PDB entry 9EPC | electron microscopy, 3.00 A resolution | chains D and R of the 21 polymer chains in the assembly

# Chain D
Protein: DNA-directed RNA polymerase subunit beta'
From: Sinapis alba
Notes: EC 2.7.7.6
UniProt: A0A6C0M5W0 (A0A6C0M5W0_SINAL); residues 1-680 here = UniProt positions 1-680
Chain sequence (680 residues; each row starts with the number of its first residue):
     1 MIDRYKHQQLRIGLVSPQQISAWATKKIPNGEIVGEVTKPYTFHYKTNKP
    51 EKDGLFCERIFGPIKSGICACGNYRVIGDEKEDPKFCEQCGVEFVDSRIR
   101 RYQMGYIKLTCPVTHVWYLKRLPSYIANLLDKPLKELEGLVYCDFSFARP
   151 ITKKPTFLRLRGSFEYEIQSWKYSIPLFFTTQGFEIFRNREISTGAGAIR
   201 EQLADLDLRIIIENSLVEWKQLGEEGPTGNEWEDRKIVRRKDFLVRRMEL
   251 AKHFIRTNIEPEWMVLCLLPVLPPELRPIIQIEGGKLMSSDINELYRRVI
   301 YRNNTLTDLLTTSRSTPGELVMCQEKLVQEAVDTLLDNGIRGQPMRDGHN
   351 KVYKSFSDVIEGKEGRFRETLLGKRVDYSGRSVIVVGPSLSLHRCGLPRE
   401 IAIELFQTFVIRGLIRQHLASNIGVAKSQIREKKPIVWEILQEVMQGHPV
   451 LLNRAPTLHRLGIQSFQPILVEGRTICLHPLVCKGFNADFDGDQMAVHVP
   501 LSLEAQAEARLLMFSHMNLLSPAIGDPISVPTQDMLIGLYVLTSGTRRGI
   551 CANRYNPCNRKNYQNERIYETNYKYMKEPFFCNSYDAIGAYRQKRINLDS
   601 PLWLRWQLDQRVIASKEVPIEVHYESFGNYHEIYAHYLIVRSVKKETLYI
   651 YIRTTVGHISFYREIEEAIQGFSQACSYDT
Not modelled in the structure: 26-33, 66-95, 280-290, 559-577
Covalent attachments: 2,3-dihydroxy-1,4-dithiobutane (DTT) linked to Cys-551

# Chain R
Protein: PAP12, pTAC7
From: Sinapis alba
Chain sequence (162 residues; row label = number of the first residue in the row):
     1 MFCSSFTSSISRIGDARSGNSRASSFTFQTQVSCGIQRDDNGRRIWRRRT
    51 LTKKDDMLRYKLQRVPFVEEQVRKIKEVGKVMTMDIERLLLSEDNRFEFV
   101 NSVAAEATEYVEKNRDEYGGTKKAIFHVLSNRVNDLGFDRPEAYAESDPY
   151 KPGPGYLKEYYT
Not modelled in the structure: 1-34

# How chain D and chain R interact
Residue-residue contacts (76):
  Ser-389(D) with Tyr-160(R), hydrogen bond (backbone-side chain); Tyr-161(R), hydrogen bond (side chain-backbone); Thr-162(R)
  Leu-390(D) with Tyr-160(R)
  Ser-391(D) with Val-78(R)
  His-393(D) with Val-78(R); Lys-80(R)
  Arg-394(D) with Glu-77(R), hydrogen bond (side chain-backbone); Val-78(R), hydrogen bond (side chain-backbone)
  Arg-399(D) with Leu-157(R)
  Arg-412(D) with Tyr-118(R)
  Arg-416(D) with Arg-115(R), hydrogen bond (side chain-backbone); Asp-116(R); Glu-117(R); Gly-119(R)
  Trp-438(D) with Leu-157(R), hydrophobic
  Glu-439(D) with Pro-154(R)
  Glu-443(D) with Gly-120(R); Thr-121(R)
  Val-444(D) with Lys-123(R), hydrogen bond (backbone-side chain)
  Gln-446(D) with Lys-123(R)
  Gly-447(D) with Phe-126(R)
  Ile-469(D) with Tyr-160(R), hydrophobic
  Leu-470(D) with Tyr-160(R)
  Val-471(D) with Tyr-160(R), hydrophobic; Thr-162(R)
  Glu-472(D) with Glu-159(R)
  Cys-477(D) with Thr-162(R), hydrogen bond
  Leu-503(D) with Ala-107(R); Thr-108(R); Ala-124(R), hydrophobic; Ile-125(R)
  Glu-504(D) with Ala-104(R); Thr-108(R), hydrogen bond
  Gln-506(D) with Ile-125(R)
  Ala-507(D) with Val-100(R); Ala-104(R), hydrophobic; Ile-125(R)
  Glu-508(D) with Val-100(R)
  Arg-510(D) with Met-82(R); Thr-83(R); Ile-86(R)
  Leu-511(D) with Ile-86(R), hydrophobic; Phe-99(R), hydrophobic
  Leu-512(D) with Arg-96(R)
  His-516(D) with Thr-83(R), hydrogen bond
  Tyr-585(D) with Pro-66(R); Phe-67(R), hydrophobic
  Gln-607(D) with Tyr-60(R)
  Leu-608(D) with Tyr-60(R)
  Asp-609(D) with Tyr-60(R)
  Glu-667(D) with Val-68(R); Gln-71(R)
  Ala-668(D) with Gln-71(R)
  Gln-670(D) with Val-65(R)
  Gly-671(D) with Val-68(R); Gln-71(R); Val-72(R); Ile-75(R)
  Phe-672(D) with Ile-75(R), hydrophobic; Lys-80(R); Met-84(R), hydrophobic
  Gln-674(D) with Arg-64(R); Val-68(R); Val-72(R)
  Ala-675(D) with Val-72(R); Ile-75(R), hydrophobic; Lys-76(R); Val-81(R)
  Cys-676(D) with Met-84(R), hydrophobic; Arg-140(R)
  Tyr-678(D) with Met-84(R); Asp-85(R), hydrogen bond; Arg-88(R); Phe-138(R); Arg-140(R)
Also at the interface, not in a pair above, chain D (49 interface residues in all): Val-386, Gly-387, Pro-388, His-448, Met-517, Arg-663, Glu-666, Ser-677
Also at the interface, not in a pair above, chain R (52 interface residues in all): Gly-79, Phe-97, Val-103, Val-111, Leu-129, Val-133, Glu-146

# Summary
The interface between chain D and chain R involves 49 residues on one side and 52 on the other, with 10
hydrogen bonds. Among the polar pairs are Ser-389(D)/Tyr-160(R), Ser-389(D)/Tyr-161(R) and
Arg-394(D)/Glu-77(R).
Chain D is DNA-directed RNA polymerase subunit beta' and chain R is PAP12, pTAC7, both from Sinapis alba; the
structure, Cryo-EM structure of the Plastid-encoded RNA polymerase from Sinapis alba, was determined by
electron microscopy.
